Entry 8OLC (electron microscopy, 3.48 A resolution); this record covers chains j and J of the 28 polymer chains in the assembly.

== Chain j ==
Molecule: Outer capsid glycoprotein VP7
UniProtKB: A0A060IEQ1 (A0A060IEQ1_9VIRU); residues 1-326 here = UniProt positions 1-326
Chain sequence (326 residues; row label = number of the first residue in the row):
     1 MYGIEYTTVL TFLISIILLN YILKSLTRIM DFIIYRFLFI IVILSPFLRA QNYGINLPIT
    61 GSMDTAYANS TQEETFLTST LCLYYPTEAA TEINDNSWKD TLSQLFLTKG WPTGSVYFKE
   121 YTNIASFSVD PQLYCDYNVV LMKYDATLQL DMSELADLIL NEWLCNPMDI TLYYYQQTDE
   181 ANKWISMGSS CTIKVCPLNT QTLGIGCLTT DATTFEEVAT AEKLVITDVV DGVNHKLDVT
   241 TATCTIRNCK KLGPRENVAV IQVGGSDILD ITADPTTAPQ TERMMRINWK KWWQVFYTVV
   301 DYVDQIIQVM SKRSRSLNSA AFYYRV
Not modelled in the structure: 1-54
Disulfides: Cys82-Cys135, Cys165-Cys249, Cys191-Cys244, Cys196-Cys207
Glycans and other covalent adducts: N-acetylglucosamine (NAG) linked to Asn69
Ion coordination: Ca2+ site 1: Asp95 (shared with 2 residues of chain i); Ca2+ site 2: Gln177, Asp228, Val229 (shared with 1 residue of chain k); Ca2+ site 3: Gly206, Thr214, Glu216; Ca2+ site 4: Asp301 (shared with 4 residues of chain i)

== Chain J ==
Molecule: Intermediate capsid protein VP6
UniProtKB: A2T3S6 (A2T3S6_9VIRU); numbering as in UniProt (aligned over 1-397)
Chain sequence (397 residues; row label = number of the first residue in the row):
     1 MDVLYSLSKT LKDARDKIVE GTLYSNVSDL IQQFNQMIIT MNGNEFQTGG IGNLPIRNWN
    61 FNFGLLGTTL LNLDANYVET ARNTIDYFVD FVDNVCMDEM VRESQRNGIA PQSDSLRKLS
   121 AIKFKRINFD NSSEYIENWN LQNRRQRTGF TFHKPNIFPY SASFTLNRSQ PAHDNLMGTM
   181 WLNAGSEIQV AGFDYSCAIN APANIQQFEH IVPLRRVLTT ATITLLPDAE RFSFPRVINS
   241 ADGATTWFFN PVILRPNNVE VEFLLNGQII NTYQARFGTI VARNFDTIRL SFQLMRPPNM
   301 TPAVAVLFPN AQPFEHHATV GLTLRIESAV CESVLADASE TLLANVTSVR QEYAIPVGPV
   361 FPPGMNWTDL ITNYSPSRED NLQRVFTVAS IRSMLIK
Ion coordination: Zn2+: His153 (shared with 1 residue of chain I; 1 residue of chain K)

== Interface between chain j and chain J ==
Pairs across the interface (31):
  Asn56(j) with Asn167(J)
  Leu57(j) with Leu166(J)
  Pro58(j) with Leu166(J); Asn167(J)
  Ile59(j) with Thr165(J); Leu166(J), hydrogen bond (backbone-backbone); Ser169(J); Ala241(J), hydrophobic
  Thr60(j) with Phe164(J); Thr165(J), hydrogen bond
  Gly61(j) with Ser163(J); Phe164(J), hydrogen bond (backbone-backbone)
  Ser62(j) with Ala162(J); Ser163(J); Phe164(J); Asn239(J)
  Met63(j) with Ala162(J), hydrogen bond (backbone-backbone); Ser163(J); Met180(J), hydrophobic; Phe232(J), hydrophobic; Asn239(J), hydrogen bond (backbone-side chain)
  Thr65(j) with Asn239(J), hydrogen bond
  Ala66(j) with Gly243(J)
  Tyr67(j) with Asn239(J); Gly243(J); Thr246(J)
  Ala68(j) with Gly243(J), hydrogen bond (backbone-backbone)
  Pro254(j) with Gln312(J)
  Pro279(j) with Pro313(J), hydrophobic
  Thr281(j) with Pro313(J)
  Ser314(j) with Pro171(J)
Also at the interface, not in a pair above, chain j (21 interface residues in all): Asp64, Gly253, Glu256, Thr272, Ser311
Also at the interface, not in a pair above, chain J (24 interface residues in all): Tyr160, Arg168, Gln170, Ala172, Trp181, Ser240, Ala244, Ala311

== Summary ==
21 residues of chain j face 24 of chain J across their interface, with 7 hydrogen bonds. Polar pairs include
Thr60(j)-Thr165(J), Met63(j)-Asn239(J) and Thr65(j)-Asn239(J). Gln177(j), Asp228(j) and Val229(j) form the
Ca2+ site 2. Gly206(j), Thr214(j) and Glu216(j) coordinate Ca2+ site 3.
Chain j is Outer capsid glycoprotein VP7 and chain J is Intermediate capsid protein VP6; the structure, SA11
Rotavirus Trypsinized Triple Layered Particle, was determined by electron microscopy together with 8OLB, 8OLE
and 8QTZ from the same study.
